Entry 7RNG (X-ray diffraction, 2.55 A resolution); this record covers chains A and B of the 6 polymer chains in the assembly.

# Chain A
Protein: Caspase-3 subunit p17
Source organism: Homo sapiens
Reference sequence: P42574 (CASP3_HUMAN); residue numbers follow UniProt; this construct covers 34-174
Amino-acid sequence (141 residues; row label = number of the first residue in the row):
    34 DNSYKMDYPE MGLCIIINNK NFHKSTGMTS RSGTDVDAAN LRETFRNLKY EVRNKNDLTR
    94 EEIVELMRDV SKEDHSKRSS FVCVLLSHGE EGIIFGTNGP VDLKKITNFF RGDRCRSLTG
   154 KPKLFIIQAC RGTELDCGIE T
Disordered / not traced: 34
Swiss-Prot annotation at these positions:
  - active site: His121, Cys163
  - modified residue: Cys163 (S-nitrosocysteine)
From the paper describing this entry:
  - binding site for Ac-ITAKD-CHO: Cys163

# Chain B
Protein: Caspase-3 subunit p12
Source organism: Homo sapiens
Reference sequence: P42574 (CASP3_HUMAN); residue numbers follow UniProt; this construct covers 184-277
Amino-acid sequence (95 residues; numbered 184 to 278; the number before each row is that of its first residue):
   184 CHKIPVEADF LYAYSTAPGY YSWRNSKDGS WFIQSLCAML KQYADKLEFM HILTRVNRKV
   244 ATEFESFSFD ATFHAKKQIP CIVSMLTKEL YFYHH
Disordered / not traced: 184, 277-278
Differences from the reference sequence: expression tag (278)
Swiss-Prot annotation at these positions:
  - modified residue: Arg207 (Microbial infection: ADP-riboxanated arginine)

# Interface between chain A and chain B
Residue-residue contacts (102; chain A residue first):
  Asn35(A) with Lys271(B); Glu272(B), hydrogen bond (backbone-backbone)
  Ser36(A) with Lys271(B); Glu272(B); Tyr274(B)
  Tyr37(A) with Asp192(B), hydrogen bond; Leu269(B); Thr270(B), hydrogen bond (side chain-backbone); Lys271(B); Glu272(B), hydrogen bond (backbone-backbone)
  Met39(A) with Tyr274(B)
  Met44(A) with Phe275(B), hydrophobic
  Arg64(A) with Arg207(B)
  Ser65(A) with Arg207(B), hydrogen bond (backbone-side chain); Asn208(B); Ser209(B)
  Gly66(A) with Asn208(B); Ser209(B), hydrogen bond (backbone-backbone); Gly212(B)
  Val69(A) with Lys210(B); Asp211(B)
  Asp70(A) with Gly212(B); Ser213(B), hydrogen bond; Ile216(B)
  Asn73(A) with Cys220(B); Lys224(B), hydrogen bond
  Leu74(A) with Ile216(B), hydrophobic; Cys220(B), hydrophobic
  Thr77(A) with Cys220(B), hydrogen bond; Leu223(B); Lys224(B)
  Leu81(A) with Ala227(B), hydrophobic
  Tyr83(A) with Phe275(B)
  Leu119(A) with Ile216(B), hydrophobic
  Glu124(A) with Pro201(B); Gly202(B), hydrogen bond (side chain-backbone)
  Lys137(A) with Glu190(B), salt bridge
  Thr140(A) with Phe193(B); Tyr195(B)
  Phe143(A) with Phe193(B)
  Arg144(A) with Val189(B); Phe193(B)
  Gly145(A) with Val189(B), hydrogen bond (backbone-backbone)
  Asp146(A) with Val189(B)
  Thr152(A) with Ile187(B)
  Gly153(A) with Asp192(B)
  Lys154(A) with Asp192(B)
  Pro155(A) with Asp192(B); Leu273(B), hydrophobic
  Lys156(A) with Ala191(B); Asp192(B), hydrogen bond (backbone-backbone); Phe193(B); Leu194(B), hydrogen bond (backbone-backbone)
  Leu157(A) with Leu194(B), hydrophobic; Phe232(B), hydrophobic; Leu273(B), hydrophobic
  Phe158(A) with Phe193(B), hydrophobic; Leu194(B), hydrogen bond (backbone-backbone); Tyr195(B); Ala196(B), hydrogen bond (backbone-backbone)
  Ile159(A) with Ala196(B); Phe215(B), hydrophobic; Leu219(B), hydrophobic
  Ile160(A) with Ala196(B), hydrogen bond (backbone-backbone); Tyr197(B); Ser198(B), hydrogen bond (backbone-backbone)
  Gln161(A) with Ser198(B); Ser205(B), hydrogen bond; Ser213(B), hydrogen bond; Phe215(B); Ile216(B)
  Ala162(A) with Ser198(B), hydrogen bond (backbone-side chain); Ser205(B)
  Cys163(A) with Tyr203(B); Tyr204(B), hydrophobic; Ser205(B), hydrogen bond (side chain-backbone)
  Arg164(A) with Tyr197(B); Thr199(B), hydrogen bond (side chain-backbone); Ala200(B); Pro201(B); Gly202(B), hydrogen bond (backbone-backbone); Tyr203(B), hydrogen bond (backbone-backbone); Cys264(B)
  Gly165(A) with Gly202(B); Tyr203(B); Tyr204(B), hydrogen bond (backbone-backbone)
  Thr166(A) with Gly202(B), hydrogen bond (backbone-backbone); Tyr204(B)
  Glu167(A) with Gly202(B), hydrogen bond (backbone-backbone); Tyr203(B); Tyr204(B), hydrogen bond (backbone-backbone)
  Leu168(A) with Tyr203(B); Tyr204(B), hydrophobic; Trp206(B), hydrophobic; Thr255(B); Phe256(B), hydrophobic; Lys259(B)
  Asp169(A) with Tyr203(B); Lys259(B); Lys260(B), hydrogen bond (backbone-backbone)
  Cys170(A) with Ala258(B); Lys259(B)
Interface residues without a listed pair, chain A (49 interface residues in all): Thr67, Glu76, Phe78, Val117, His121, Leu136, Gly171
Interface residues without a listed pair, chain B (48 interface residues in all): Gln217

# In short
49 residues of chain A face 48 of chain B across their interface, with 29 hydrogen bonds and 1 salt bridge.
Polar contacts include Lys137(A)-Glu190(B), Tyr37(A)-Asp192(B) and Tyr37(A)-Thr270(B). Curated annotation
(UniProt) lists active-site residues His121(A) and Cys163(A) on chain A. The paper reports a binding site for
Ac-ITAKD-CHO at Cys163(A).
Here chain A is Caspase-3 subunit p17 and chain B is Caspase-3 subunit p12, both from Homo sapiens. Entry 7RNG
(Crystal structure of caspase-3 with inhibitor Ac-ITAKD-CHO) was determined by X-ray diffraction together with
7RNA, 7USO, 7USP and 7USQ from the same study.
